Entry 7O85 (electron microscopy, 3.30 A resolution); this record covers chains B and C of the 21 polymer chains in the assembly.

Chain B:
Molecule: Fab
From: Mus musculus
Notes: antibody fragment or engineered binder
Amino-acid sequence (104 residues; each row starts with the number of its first residue):
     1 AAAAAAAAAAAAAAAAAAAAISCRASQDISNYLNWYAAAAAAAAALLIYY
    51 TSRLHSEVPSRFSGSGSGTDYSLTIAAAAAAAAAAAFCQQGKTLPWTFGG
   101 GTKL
Disulfides: Cys-23/Cys-88

Chain C:
Molecule: Fab
From: Mus musculus
Notes: antibody fragment or engineered binder
Amino-acid sequence (113 residues; each row starts with the number of its first residue):
     1 AAAAAAAAAAAAAAAAAAAAAAKASGYIFTNYNMHWVAAAAAAAAEWIGA
    51 IYPRTGDTSYNQKFKGKATLTADKSSSTAYAAAAAAAAAAAAAAACARDG
   101 FAYWAAAAAAAAA

How chain B and chain C interact:
Pairs across the interface (18):
  Asn-34(B) / Gly-100(C)
  Tyr-36(B) / Phe-101(C)
  Tyr-36(B) / Trp-104(C)  hydrophobic
  Ala-44(B) / Trp-104(C)
  Leu-46(B) / Gly-100(C)
  Leu-46(B) / Phe-101(C)
  Leu-46(B) / Ala-102(C)  hydrophobic
  Phe-87(B) / Ala-45(C)  hydrophobic
  Gln-89(B) / Phe-101(C)
  Leu-94(B) / Trp-47(C)  hydrophobic
  Leu-94(B) / Ser-59(C)
  Pro-95(B) / Trp-47(C)  hydrophobic
  Pro-95(B) / Asn-61(C)
  Trp-96(B) / His-35(C)
  Trp-96(B) / Trp-47(C)
  Phe-98(B) / Val-37(C)  hydrophobic
  Phe-98(B) / Ala-45(C)
  Phe-98(B) / Phe-101(C)  hydrophobic
Other interface residues (no listed pair), chain B (12 interface residues in all): Ala-45, His-55

Overview:
The interface between chain B and chain C involves 12 residues on one side and 10 on the other.
Chain B is Fab and chain C is Fab, both from Mus musculus; the structure, Anthrax toxin prepore in complex
with the neutralizing Fab cAb29, was determined by electron microscopy.
